Entry 2JJN (X-ray diffraction, 1.59 A resolution); this record covers chain A.

[Chain A]
Molecule: Cytochrome P450 113A1
Source organism: Saccharopolyspora erythraea
Notes: EC 1.14.-.-
UniProtKB: P48635 (CPXQ_SACEN); residues 15-411 here correspond to UniProt positions 1-397 (UniProt number = residue number - 14)
Sequence (411 residues; each row starts with the number of its first residue):
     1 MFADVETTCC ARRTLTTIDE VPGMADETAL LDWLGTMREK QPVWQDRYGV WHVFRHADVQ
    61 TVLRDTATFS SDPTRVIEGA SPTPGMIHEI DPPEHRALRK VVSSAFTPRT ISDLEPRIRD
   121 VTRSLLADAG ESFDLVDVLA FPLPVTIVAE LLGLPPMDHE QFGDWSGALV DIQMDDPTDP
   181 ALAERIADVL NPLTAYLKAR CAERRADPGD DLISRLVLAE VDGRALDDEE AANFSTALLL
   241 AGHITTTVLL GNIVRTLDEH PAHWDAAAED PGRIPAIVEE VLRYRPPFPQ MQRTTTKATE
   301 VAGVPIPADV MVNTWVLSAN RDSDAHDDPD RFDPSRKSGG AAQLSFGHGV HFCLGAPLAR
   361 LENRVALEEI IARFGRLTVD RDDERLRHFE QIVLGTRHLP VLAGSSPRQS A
Not modelled in the structure: 1-16
Construct notes: engineered mutation Leu15 (Met1 in P48635), Leu344 (Phe330 in P48635)
Swiss-Prot annotation at these positions:
  - binding site (substrate): His88, Glu89, Gln292
  - binding site (heme): His95, Arg99, Arg293, His351, Cys353
Metal / ion sites: heme Fe near Cys353 (its only coordinating residue here)
Small-molecule neighbours: heme (HEM): Ile87, His88, His95, Arg99, Phe106, Phe234, Leu238, Ala241, Gly242, Thr245, Thr246, Leu249, Leu282, Pro287, Phe288, Met291, Arg293, Ser345, Phe346, Gly347, Val350, His351, Phe352, Cys353, Leu354, Gly355, Leu358, Ala359
What the authors report for this chain:
  - heme coordination: Cys353
  - conformationally variable residues (helix shift, order/disorder transition, side-chain flip): Asp158 to Asp164, Trp165, Pro192
  - contacts within the chain: Trp165-His243
  - specificity-determining residues: Met86, His88, Glu89 (proposed by the authors, not directly observed)

[Summary]
Bound to chain A: heme. UniProt lists 3 substrate-binding residues and 5 heme-binding residues. From the
paper: heme coordination by Cys353; specificity determinants Met86, His88 and Glu89.
Chain A is Cytochrome P450 113A1 (Saccharopolyspora erythraea); the structure, Structure of closed cytochrome
P450 EryK, was determined by X-ray diffraction together with 2WIO and 2JJO from the same study.
